PDB entry 3KIF | X-ray diffraction, 2.50 A resolution | chains A and C of the 10 polymer chains in the assembly

Chain A (and C):
Name: 5-bladed beta-propeller lectin
From: synthetic construct
Notes: chain C of this document is another copy of the same molecule, construct and numbering; everything in this record applies to it too
Sequence (106 residues; numbered 1 to 106; the number before each row is that of its first residue):
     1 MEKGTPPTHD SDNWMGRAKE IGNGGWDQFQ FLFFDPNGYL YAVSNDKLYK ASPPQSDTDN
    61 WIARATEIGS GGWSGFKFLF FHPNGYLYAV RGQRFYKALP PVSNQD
Unresolved in the structure: 1-9, 103-106 (chain C: 1-18, 104-106)
Ligand contacts: GDL (2-(acetylamido)-2-deoxy-D-glucono-1,5-lactone): Gly-22, Asn-23, Gly-24, Gly-25, Trp-26, Phe-29, Asp-57, Thr-58, Asp-59, Asn-60, Trp-61, Ile-62
From the paper describing this entry:
  - self-association interface (contacts with another copy of this molecule); pairs are residue here / residue on that copy: Arg-94/Glu-20 (salt bridge)

Chain A / chain C interface:
Pairs across the interface (54):
  Asp-10(A) / Asn-23(C)
  Asp-10(A) / Gly-24(C)
  Asp-10(A) / Trp-26(C)
  Ser-11(A) / Gly-24(C)  hydrogen bond (side chain-backbone)
  Ser-11(A) / Gly-25(C)
  Ser-11(A) / Trp-26(C)
  Ser-11(A) / Phe-29(C)
  Trp-14(A) / Trp-26(C)  hydrophobic
  Trp-14(A) / Leu-40(C)  hydrophobic
  Trp-14(A) / Ala-42(C)  hydrophobic
  Trp-14(A) / Ala-51(C)  hydrophobic
  Trp-14(A) / Ser-52(C)  hydrogen bond (side chain-backbone)
  Trp-14(A) / Pro-54(C)
  Met-15(A) / Phe-29(C)  hydrophobic
  Met-15(A) / Ser-44(C)
  Met-15(A) / Tyr-49(C)
  Ala-18(A) / Lys-50(C)
  Ala-18(A) / Ala-51(C)  hydrophobic
  Lys-19(A) / Leu-48(C)
  Lys-19(A) / Tyr-49(C)
  Lys-19(A) / Lys-50(C)  hydrogen bond (backbone-backbone)
  Glu-20(A) / Lys-47(C)
  Glu-20(A) / Leu-48(C)
  Ile-21(A) / Tyr-41(C)  hydrophobic
  Ile-21(A) / Leu-48(C)  hydrogen bond (backbone-backbone)
  Ile-21(A) / Lys-50(C)
  Gly-22(A) / Lys-47(C)
  Gly-22(A) / Leu-48(C)  hydrogen bond (backbone-backbone)
  Asn-23(A) / Asp-46(C)
  Asn-23(A) / Lys-47(C)
  Gly-24(A) / Asp-46(C)  hydrogen bond (backbone-backbone)
  Gly-25(A) / Asp-46(C)  hydrogen bond (backbone-side chain)
  Trp-26(A) / Val-43(C)
  Trp-26(A) / Asp-46(C)  hydrogen bond (backbone-side chain)
  Trp-26(A) / Leu-48(C)  hydrophobic
  Asp-27(A) / Gln-30(C)
  Asp-27(A) / Val-43(C)
  Asp-27(A) / Asn-45(C)
  Asp-27(A) / Asp-46(C)  hydrogen bond (side chain-backbone)
  Phe-29(A) / Phe-31(C)
  Gln-30(A) / Phe-31(C)
  Phe-31(A) / Phe-31(C)  hydrophobic
  Leu-32(A) / Phe-31(C)
  Leu-32(A) / Phe-33(C)
  Leu-32(A) / Val-43(C)  hydrophobic
  Phe-34(A) / Phe-33(C)  hydrophobic
  Phe-34(A) / Phe-34(C)
  Phe-34(A) / Asp-35(C)
  Phe-34(A) / Tyr-41(C)
  Asp-35(A) / Pro-36(C)
  Pro-36(A) / Pro-36(C)
  Gly-38(A) / Pro-36(C)
  Pro-53(A) / Tyr-41(C)
  Gln-55(A) / Lys-50(C)  hydrogen bond
Other interface residues (no listed pair), chain A (27 interface residues in all): Phe-33, Leu-40, Pro-54
Other interface residues (no listed pair), chain C (27 interface residues in all): Gly-22, Pro-53

In short:
Chain A and chain C each contribute 27 residues to their interface; the contacts include 10 hydrogen bonds.
Among the polar pairs are Ser-11(A)/Gly-24(C), Trp-14(A)/Ser-52(C) and Gly-25(A)/Asp-46(C). Bound to chain A:
compound GDL. The paper reports a self-association interface involving Arg-94(A).
Chain A and chain C are both 5-bladed beta-propeller lectin (synthetic construct); the structure, The crystal
structures of two fragments truncated from 5-bladed beta-propeller lectin, tachylectin-2 (Lib1-B7-18 and
Lib2-D2-15), was determined by X-ray diffraction, deposited together with 3KIH.
